4RUR - chains F and G of the 28 polymer chains in the assembly; structure by X-ray diffraction, 2.50 A resolution.

== Chain F ==
Molecule: Probable proteasome subunit alpha type-7
From: Saccharomyces cerevisiae S288c
Notes: EC 3.4.25.1
Reference sequence: P21242 (PSA7_YEAST); residues -3 to 284 here correspond to UniProt positions 1-288 (UniProt number = residue number + 4)
Chain sequence (288 residues; each row starts with the number of its first residue; numbers below 1 keep their minus sign (Met-3 is residue -3)):
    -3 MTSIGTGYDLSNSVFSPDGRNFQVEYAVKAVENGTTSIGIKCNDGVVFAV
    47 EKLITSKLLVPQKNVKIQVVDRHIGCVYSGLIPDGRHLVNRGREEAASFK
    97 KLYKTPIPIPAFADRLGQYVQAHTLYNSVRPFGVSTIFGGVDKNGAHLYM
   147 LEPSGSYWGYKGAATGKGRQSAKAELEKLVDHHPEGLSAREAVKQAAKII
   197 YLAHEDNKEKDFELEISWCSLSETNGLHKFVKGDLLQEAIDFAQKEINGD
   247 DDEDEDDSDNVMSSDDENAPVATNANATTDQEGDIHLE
Disordered / not traced: -3 to 1, 245-284

== Chain G ==
Molecule: Proteasome subunit alpha type-1
From: Saccharomyces cerevisiae
Notes: EC 3.4.25.1
Reference sequence: P21243 (PSA1_YEAST); residues -8 to 243 here correspond to UniProt positions 1-252 (UniProt number = residue number + 9)
Chain sequence (252 residues; numbered -8 to 243; the number before each row is that of its first residue; numbers below 1 keep their minus sign (Met-8 is residue -8)):
    -8 MSGAAAASAAGYDRHITIFSPEGRLYQVEYAFKATNQTNINSLAVRGKDC
    42 TVVISQKKVPDKLLDPTTVSYIFCISRTIGMVVNGPIPDARNAALRAKAE
    92 AAEFRYKYGYDMPCDVLAKRMANLSQIYTQRAYMRPLGVILTFVSVDEEL
   142 GPSIYKTDPAGYYVGYKATATGPKQQEITTNLENHFKKSKIDHINEESWE
   192 KVVEFAITHMIDALGTEFSKNDLEVGVATKDKFFTLSAENIEERLVAIAE
   242 QD
Disordered / not traced: -8 to 1, 243
Ion coordination: Mg2+: Thr8, Tyr119, Arg122, Met125

== Interface between chain F and chain G ==
Pairs across the interface (64; chain F residue first):
  Thr2(F) - His6(G)
  Gly3(F) - His6(G)
  Tyr4(F) - Arg5(G)
  Tyr4(F) - His6(G)
  Tyr4(F) - Tyr21(G)
  Ser9(F) - Arg126(G)
  Val10(F) - His6(G)
  Val10(F) - Gln18(G)
  Phe11(F) - Gln18(G)  hydrogen bond (backbone-side chain)
  Phe11(F) - Tyr21(G)
  Phe11(F) - Ala22(G)  hydrophobic
  Phe11(F) - Ala25(G)  hydrophobic
  Phe11(F) - Arg126(G)
  Phe11(F) - Pro127(G)
  Phe11(F) - Gly129(G)
  Ser12(F) - Tyr21(G)
  Pro13(F) - Tyr21(G)  hydrophobic
  Pro13(F) - Lys24(G)  hydrogen bond (backbone-side chain)
  Asp14(F) - Lys24(G)
  Gly15(F) - Tyr21(G)
  Gly15(F) - Ala25(G)
  Lys37(F) - Asp56(G)  salt bridge
  Asp110(F) - Arg82(G)
  Gln114(F) - Arg82(G)  hydrogen bond (side chain-backbone)
  Gln114(F) - Asn83(G)
  Gln114(F) - Leu86(G)
  Gln117(F) - Pro79(G)
  Gln117(F) - Asp80(G)
  Gln117(F) - Asn83(G)  hydrogen bond
  Gln117(F) - Arg126(G)
  Thr120(F) - Arg126(G)  hydrogen bond (backbone-side chain)
  Leu121(F) - Tyr124(G)
  Leu121(F) - Arg126(G)
  Leu121(F) - Leu128(G)  hydrophobic
  Tyr122(F) - Tyr124(G)
  Tyr122(F) - Met125(G)  hydrophobic
  Ser150(F) - Pro79(G)
  Gly151(F) - Pro79(G)
  Ser152(F) - Ile78(G)
  Ser152(F) - Pro79(G)
  Tyr153(F) - Arg82(G)  hydrogen bond (backbone-side chain)
  Trp154(F) - Leu55(G)  hydrophobic
  Trp154(F) - Thr59(G)
  Trp154(F) - Val60(G)  hydrophobic
  Trp154(F) - Ser61(G)
  Trp154(F) - Tyr62(G)
  Trp154(F) - Ile78(G)  hydrophobic
  Trp154(F) - Arg82(G)
  Gly155(F) - Leu55(G)
  Gly155(F) - Asp56(G)  hydrogen bond (backbone-backbone)
  Gly155(F) - Thr59(G)  hydrogen bond (backbone-side chain)
  Tyr156(F) - Leu54(G)
  Tyr156(F) - Leu55(G)  hydrophobic
  Tyr156(F) - Asp56(G)
  Lys157(F) - Lys53(G)
  Lys157(F) - Leu54(G)  hydrogen bond (backbone-backbone)
  Lys157(F) - Leu55(G)
  Gly158(F) - Leu54(G)  hydrogen bond (backbone-backbone)
  Lys169(F) - Leu54(G)
  Leu172(F) - Leu54(G)  hydrophobic
  Glu173(F) - Lys53(G)
  Glu173(F) - Leu54(G)
  Val176(F) - Leu54(G)  hydrophobic
  Asp177(F) - Lys53(G)  salt bridge
Interface residues without a listed pair, chain F (32 interface residues in all): Tyr145
Interface residues without a listed pair, chain G (29 interface residues in all): Asp52, Pro57

== Summary ==
32 residues of chain F and 29 residues of chain G are in contact, with 10 hydrogen bonds and 2 salt bridges.
Among the polar pairs are Lys37(F)-Asp56(G), Asp177(F)-Lys53(G) and Phe11(F)-Gln18(G). Thr8(G), Tyr119(G),
Arg122(G) and Met125(G) form the Mg2+ site.
Here chain F is Probable proteasome subunit alpha type-7 (Saccharomyces cerevisiae S288c) and chain G is
Proteasome subunit alpha type-1 (Saccharomyces cerevisiae). Entry 4RUR (Yeast 20S proteasome in complex with
the alkaloid indolo-phakellin (4)) was determined by X-ray diffraction.
